Entry 8K6G (X-ray diffraction, 1.50 A resolution); this record covers chains B and E of the 10 polymer chains in the assembly.

# Chain B (and E)
Molecule: Cyanate hydratase
Source organism: Escherichia coli K-12
Notes: EC 4.2.1.104; chain E of this document is another copy of the same molecule, construct and numbering; everything in this record applies to it too
UniProt: P00816 (CYNS_ECOLI); residues 1-156 here = UniProt positions 1-156
Amino-acid sequence (160 residues; each row starts with the number of its first residue; numbers below 1 keep their minus sign (Gly-3 is residue -3)):
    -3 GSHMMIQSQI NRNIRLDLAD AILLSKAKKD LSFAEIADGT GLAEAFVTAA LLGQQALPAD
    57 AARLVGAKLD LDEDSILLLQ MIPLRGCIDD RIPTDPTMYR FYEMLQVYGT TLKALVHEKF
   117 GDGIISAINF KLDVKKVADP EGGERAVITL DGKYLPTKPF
Unresolved in the structure: -3 to 0
Differences from the reference sequence: expression tag (-3 to 0)
Curated features (UniProtKB/Swiss-Prot):
  - active site: Arg96, Glu99, Ser122

# Interface between chain B and chain E
Residue-residue contacts (27):
  Ala15(B) with Ile6(E), hydrophobic
  Asp16(B) with Ile6(E); Asn7(E), hydrogen bond; Ile10(E)
  Leu19(B) with Ser4(E); Ile6(E), hydrophobic
  Leu20(B) with Asp70(E)
  Lys22(B) with Gln3(E), hydrogen bond
  Ala23(B) with Gln3(E); Met77(E), hydrophobic
  Lys24(B) with Asp70(E), salt bridge; Leu73(E)
  Asp26(B) with Gln3(E)
  Leu27(B) with Gln3(E), hydrogen bond (backbone-side chain)
  Ser28(B) with Ile2(E)
  Leu48(B) with Ile6(E), hydrophobic
  Asp86(B) with Arg87(E), salt bridge
  Ile88(B) with Arg87(E)
  Thr90(B) with Arg81(E), hydrogen bond (side chain-backbone); Gly82(E)
  Asp91(B) with Pro79(E); Leu80(E); Arg81(E), hydrogen bond (side chain-backbone)
  Pro92(B) with Arg81(E)
  Met94(B) with Leu80(E), hydrophobic
  Arg96(B) with Ile124(E)
  Tyr104(B) with Phe156(E)
Other interface residues (no listed pair), chain B (21 interface residues in all): Asp85, Arg87
Other interface residues (no listed pair), chain E (20 interface residues in all): Gln5, Arg8, Leu74, Asp86

# Summary
21 residues of chain B and 20 residues of chain E are in contact, with 5 hydrogen bonds and 2 salt bridges.
Among the polar pairs are Lys24(B)-Asp70(E), Asp86(B)-Arg87(E) and Asp16(B)-Asn7(E). UniProt lists 3
active-site residues on chain B.
Both chains are Cyanate hydratase (Escherichia coli K-12). Entry 8K6G (Crystal structure of E.coli Cyanase)
was determined by X-ray diffraction together with 8K6H, 8K6S, 8K6U and 8K6X from the same study.
